7E9G - chains B and D of the 8 polymer chains in the assembly; structure by electron microscopy, 3.50 A resolution.

[Chain B]
Molecule: Guanine nucleotide-binding protein G(I)/G(S)/G(T) subunit beta-1
Source organism: Homo sapiens
Reference sequence: P62873 (GBB1_HUMAN); numbering as in UniProt (aligned over 2-340)
Amino-acid sequence (351 residues; numbered -10 to 340; the number before each row is that of its first residue; numbers below 1 keep their minus sign (Met-10 is residue -10)):
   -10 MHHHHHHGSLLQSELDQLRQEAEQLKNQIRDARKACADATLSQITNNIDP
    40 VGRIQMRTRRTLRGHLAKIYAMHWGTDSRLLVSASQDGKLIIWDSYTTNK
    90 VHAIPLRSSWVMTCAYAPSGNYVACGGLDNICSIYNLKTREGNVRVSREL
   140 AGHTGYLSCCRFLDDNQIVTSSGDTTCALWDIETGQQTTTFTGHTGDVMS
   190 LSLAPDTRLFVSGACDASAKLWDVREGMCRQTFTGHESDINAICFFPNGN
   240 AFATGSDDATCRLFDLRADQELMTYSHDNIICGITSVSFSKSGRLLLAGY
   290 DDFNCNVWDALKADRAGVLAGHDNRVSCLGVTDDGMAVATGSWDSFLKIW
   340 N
Unresolved in the structure: -10 to 29
Construct notes: expression tag (-10 to 1)
Curated features (UniProtKB/Swiss-Prot):
  - modified residue: Ser2 (N-acetylserine), His266 (Phosphohistidine)
  - natural variant: Leu30 (L30F: In MRD42; uncertain significance), Arg52 (R52G: In MRD42), Gly64 (G64V: In MRD42), Asp76 (D76E: In MRD42; D76G: In MRD42), Gly77 (G77S: In MRD42), Lys78 (K78R: In MRD42), Ile80 (I80N: In MRD42; I80T: In MRD42), His91 (H91R: In MRD42; uncertain significance), Ala92 (A92T: In MRD42), Pro94 (P94S: In MRD42), Leu95 (L95P: In MRD42), Arg96 (R96L: In MRD42), 5 further natural variant entries in UniProt

[Chain D]
Molecule: scFv16
Source organism: Homo sapiens
Notes: antibody fragment or engineered binder
Amino-acid sequence (257 residues; row label = number of the first residue in the row):
     1 DVQLVESGGGLVQPGGSRKLSCSASGFAFSSFGMHWVRQAPEKGLEWVAY
    51 ISSGSGTIYYADTVKGRFTISRDDPKNTLFLQMTSLRSEDTAMYYCVRSI
   101 YYYGSSPFDFWGQGTTLTVSSGGGGSGGGGSGGGGSDIVMTQATSSVPVT
   151 PGESVSISCRSSKSLLHSNGNTYLYWFLQRPGQSPQLLIYRMSNLASGVP
   201 DRFSGSGSGTAFTLTISRLEAEDVGVYYCMQHLEYPLTFGAGTKLELKAA
   251 ALEVLFQ
Unresolved in the structure: 1, 122-135, 248-257
Cystine bridges: Cys22-Cys96

[Interface between chain B and chain D]
Residue-residue contacts - 11 pairs, chain B then chain D:
  Asp66(B) - Tyr103(D)  hydrogen bond
  Arg68(B) - Tyr103(D)
  Leu69(B) - Tyr103(D)  hydrophobic
  Asp83(B) - Tyr103(D)
  Val90(B) - Tyr102(D)  hydrophobic
  Arg129(B) - Val2(D)
  Arg129(B) - Phe110(D)
  Glu130(B) - Gly26(D)
  Glu130(B) - Phe27(D)
  Gly131(B) - Phe27(D)
  Gly131(B) - Phe32(D)
Interface residues without a listed pair, chain B (10 interface residues in all): His91, Asn132
Interface residues without a listed pair, chain D (9 interface residues in all): Ala28, Ser31

[Overview]
10 residues of chain B and 9 residues of chain D are in contact; the contacts include 1 hydrogen bond. The
hydrogen-bonded pair is Asp66(B)-Tyr103(D).
Here chain B is Guanine nucleotide-binding protein G(I)/G(S)/G(T) subunit beta-1 and chain D is scFv16, both
from Homo sapiens. Entry 7E9G (Cryo-EM structure of Gi-bound metabotropic glutamate receptor mGlu2) was
determined by electron microscopy together with 7E9H from the same study.
